1W3O - chain A; structure by X-ray diffraction, 1.60 A resolution.

Chain A:
Molecule: Nima-related protein
Source organism: Deinococcus radiodurans
UniProt: Q9RW27 (Q9RW27); residue numbers follow UniProt; this construct covers 1-195
Amino-acid sequence (216 residues; numbered -21 to 195; 1 number in that range is skipped by the numbering (no residue carries it; nothing is unmodelled there); the number before each row is that of its first residue; numbers below 1 keep their minus sign (Met-21 is residue -21)):
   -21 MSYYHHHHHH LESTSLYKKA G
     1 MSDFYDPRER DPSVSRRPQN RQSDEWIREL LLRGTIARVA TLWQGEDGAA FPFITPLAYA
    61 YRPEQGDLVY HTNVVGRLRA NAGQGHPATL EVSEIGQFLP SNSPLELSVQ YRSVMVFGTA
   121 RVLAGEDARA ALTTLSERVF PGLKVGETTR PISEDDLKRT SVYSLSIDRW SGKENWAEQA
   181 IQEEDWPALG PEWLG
Unresolved in the structure: -21, -10 to -1, 1
Small-molecule neighbours: pyruvic acid (PYR): Ala58, His71, Phe98, Leu107, Ser108, Val109, Leu135, Ser136, Val139, Phe140

In short:
Ligands of chain A: pyruvic acid.
Chain A is Nima-related protein (Deinococcus radiodurans); the structure, Crystal structure of NimA from D.
radiodurans, was determined by X-ray diffraction (same publication as 1W3P and 1W3R).
